Entry 4MQR (X-ray diffraction, 2.10 A resolution); this record covers chains A and B.

[Chain A (and B)]
Protein: Adenosylmethionine-8-amino-7-oxononanoate aminotransferase
Organism: Mycobacterium tuberculosis
Notes: EC 2.6.1.62; chain B of this document is another copy of the same molecule, construct and numbering; everything in this record applies to it too
UniProt: P0A4X6 (BIOA_MYCTU); numbering as in UniProt (aligned over 1-437)
Amino-acid sequence (457 residues; row label = number of the first residue in the row; numbers below 1 keep their minus sign (Met-19 is residue -19)):
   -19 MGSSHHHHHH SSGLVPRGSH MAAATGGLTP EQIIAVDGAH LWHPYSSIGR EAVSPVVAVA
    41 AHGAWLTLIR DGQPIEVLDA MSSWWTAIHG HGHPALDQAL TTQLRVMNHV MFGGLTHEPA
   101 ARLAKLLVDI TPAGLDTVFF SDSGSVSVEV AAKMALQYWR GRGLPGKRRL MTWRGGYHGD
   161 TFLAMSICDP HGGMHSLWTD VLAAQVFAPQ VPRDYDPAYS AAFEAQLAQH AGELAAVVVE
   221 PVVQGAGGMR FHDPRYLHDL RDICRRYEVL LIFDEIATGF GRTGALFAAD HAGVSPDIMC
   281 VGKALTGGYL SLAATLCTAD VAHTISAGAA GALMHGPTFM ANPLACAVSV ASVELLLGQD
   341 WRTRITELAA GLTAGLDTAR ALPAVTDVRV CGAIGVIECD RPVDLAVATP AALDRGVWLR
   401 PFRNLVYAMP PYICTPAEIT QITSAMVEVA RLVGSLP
Disordered / not traced: -19 to 7, 436-437 (chain B: -19 to 6, 436-437)
Construct notes: initiating methionine (-19); expression tag (-18 to 0)
Small-molecule neighbours:
  - 2B9 ([(4Z)-5-hydroxy-6-methyl-4-{[(E)-(pyridin-4-ylcarbonyl)diazenyl]methylidene}-1,4-dihydropyridin-3-yl]methyl dihydrogen phosphate), molecule 1: Tyr25, Trp64, Trp65, Ser123, Gly124, Ser125, Val128, Tyr157, His158, Gly159, Glu220, Ala226, Asp254, Ile256, Ala257, Lys283
  - 2B9, molecule 2: Gly316, Pro317, Thr318

[Chain A / chain B interface]
Residue-residue contacts - 249 pairs, chain A then chain B:
  Leu8(A) - Glu98(B)  hydrogen bond (backbone-side chain)
  Leu8(A) - Arg102(B)
  Ile13(A) - Thr96(B)
  Ile13(A) - His97(B)
  Ile13(A) - Glu98(B)
  Val16(A) - Ala101(B)
  Asp17(A) - Thr96(B)  hydrogen bond
  Ala19(A) - Asp116(B)
  His20(A) - Asp116(B)  hydrogen bond (side chain-backbone)
  His20(A) - Thr117(B)
  His20(A) - Val118(B)  hydrogen bond (backbone-backbone)
  Leu21(A) - Thr96(B)
  Leu21(A) - Ala100(B)
  Leu21(A) - Ala101(B)
  Leu21(A) - Ala104(B)  hydrophobic
  Leu21(A) - Val118(B)
  Leu21(A) - Phe120(B)  hydrophobic
  Trp22(A) - Phe92(B)
  Trp22(A) - Thr117(B)  hydrogen bond
  Trp22(A) - Val118(B)  hydrogen bond (backbone-backbone)
  Trp22(A) - Phe119(B)  hydrophobic
  Trp22(A) - Met134(B)
  Trp22(A) - Cys297(B)
  Trp22(A) - Ala302(B)  hydrophobic
  Trp22(A) - Ile305(B)  hydrophobic
  Trp22(A) - Ser306(B)
  Trp22(A) - Leu313(B)  hydrophobic
  Trp22(A) - Met320(B)
  His23(A) - Phe92(B)  hydrogen bond (side chain-backbone)
  His23(A) - Leu95(B)
  His23(A) - Met320(B)
  Pro24(A) - Phe92(B)
  Pro24(A) - His315(B)
  Pro24(A) - Gly316(B)
  Pro24(A) - Met320(B)
  Tyr25(A) - Ala312(B)
  Tyr25(A) - Leu313(B)
  Tyr25(A) - Met314(B)
  Tyr25(A) - His315(B)  hydrogen bond (backbone-backbone)
  Tyr25(A) - Gly316(B)  hydrogen bond (side chain-backbone)
  Ser26(A) - Ala312(B)
  Ser26(A) - Leu313(B)  hydrogen bond (backbone-backbone)
  Ser27(A) - Ser306(B)
  Ser27(A) - Gly311(B)
  Ile28(A) - Ser306(B)  hydrogen bond (backbone-side chain)
  Arg30(A) - Ser306(B)
  Arg30(A) - Ala307(B)
  Pro35(A) - Gly94(B)
  Pro35(A) - Leu95(B)
  Pro35(A) - Thr96(B)
  Val36(A) - Gly94(B)  hydrogen bond (backbone-backbone)
  Val36(A) - Leu95(B)
  Val36(A) - Thr96(B)  hydrogen bond (backbone-backbone)
  Val37(A) - Thr96(B)
  Ala38(A) - Met87(B)
  Ala38(A) - Val90(B)  hydrophobic
  Ala38(A) - Thr96(B)  hydrogen bond (backbone-backbone)
  Ala38(A) - His97(B)
  Val39(A) - Val86(B)
  Ala40(A) - Val86(B)
  Ala40(A) - Met87(B)
  Ala41(A) - Val86(B)  hydrogen bond (backbone-backbone)
  Ala41(A) - Met87(B)  hydrophobic
  His42(A) - Arg85(B)
  His42(A) - Val86(B)
  Leu46(A) - Val90(B)  hydrophobic
  Leu48(A) - Leu95(B)  hydrophobic
  Ser63(A) - Val90(B)
  Ser63(A) - Met91(B)
  Trp64(A) - Met91(B)  hydrophobic
  Trp64(A) - Phe92(B)
  Trp64(A) - Gly93(B)
  Trp64(A) - Thr318(B)
  Thr66(A) - Thr318(B)
  Thr66(A) - Phe319(B)
  His71(A) - Asn88(B)  hydrogen bond
  His71(A) - His89(B)  hydrogen bond (side chain-backbone)
  Gly72(A) - Asn88(B)
  Asp77(A) - Leu84(B)
  Thr81(A) - Thr81(B)
  Thr81(A) - Leu84(B)
  Leu84(A) - Asp77(B)
  Leu84(A) - Leu80(B)  hydrophobic
  Leu84(A) - Thr81(B)
  Leu84(A) - Tyr289(B)  hydrophobic
  Arg85(A) - His42(B)  hydrogen bond (backbone-side chain)
  Val86(A) - Val39(B)
  Val86(A) - Ala40(B)
  Val86(A) - Ala41(B)  hydrogen bond (backbone-backbone)
  Val86(A) - His42(B)  hydrogen bond (backbone-side chain)
  Met87(A) - Ala38(B)
  Met87(A) - Ala40(B)
  Met87(A) - Ala41(B)
  Asn88(A) - His71(B)  hydrogen bond
  Asn88(A) - Gly72(B)
  Asn88(A) - Tyr289(B)
  His89(A) - His71(B)  hydrogen bond (backbone-side chain)
  His89(A) - Gly288(B)
  Val90(A) - Ala38(B)  hydrophobic
  Val90(A) - Leu46(B)  hydrophobic
  Val90(A) - Ser63(B)
  Met91(A) - Met61(B)  hydrophobic
  Met91(A) - Ser63(B)
  Met91(A) - Trp64(B)  hydrophobic
  Met91(A) - Trp398(B)  hydrogen bond
  Phe92(A) - Trp22(B)
  Phe92(A) - His23(B)  hydrogen bond (backbone-side chain)
  Phe92(A) - Pro24(B)
  Gly93(A) - Pro24(B)
  Gly93(A) - Trp64(B)
  Gly93(A) - Trp398(B)
  Gly93(A) - Arg400(B)  hydrogen bond (backbone-side chain)
  Gly94(A) - Pro35(B)
  Gly94(A) - Val36(B)  hydrogen bond (backbone-backbone)
  Gly94(A) - Trp398(B)
  Gly94(A) - Arg400(B)
  Leu95(A) - His23(B)
  Leu95(A) - Pro35(B)
  Leu95(A) - Val36(B)
  Leu95(A) - Leu48(B)  hydrophobic
  Leu95(A) - Trp398(B)  hydrophobic
  Thr96(A) - Ile13(B)
  Thr96(A) - Asp17(B)  hydrogen bond
  Thr96(A) - Leu21(B)
  Thr96(A) - His23(B)
  Thr96(A) - Pro35(B)
  Thr96(A) - Val36(B)  hydrogen bond (backbone-backbone)
  Thr96(A) - Val37(B)
  Thr96(A) - Ala38(B)  hydrogen bond (backbone-backbone)
  His97(A) - Ala38(B)
  Glu98(A) - Gly7(B)
  Glu98(A) - Leu8(B)  hydrogen bond (side chain-backbone)
  Glu98(A) - Ile13(B)
  Ala100(A) - Leu21(B)
  Ala101(A) - Ile13(B)  hydrophobic
  Ala101(A) - Val16(B)
  Ala101(A) - Leu21(B)
  Arg102(A) - Gly7(B)
  Arg102(A) - Leu8(B)
  Ala104(A) - Leu21(B)  hydrophobic
  Lys105(A) - Leu8(B)
  Lys105(A) - Val16(B)
  Val108(A) - His20(B)
  Asp116(A) - Ala19(B)
  Asp116(A) - His20(B)  hydrogen bond (backbone-side chain)
  Thr117(A) - His20(B)
  Thr117(A) - Trp22(B)  hydrogen bond
  Thr117(A) - Ile28(B)
  Val118(A) - His20(B)  hydrogen bond (backbone-backbone)
  Val118(A) - Leu21(B)
  Val118(A) - Trp22(B)  hydrogen bond (backbone-backbone)
  Phe119(A) - Trp22(B)  hydrophobic
  Phe120(A) - Leu21(B)  hydrophobic
  Asp122(A) - Asp122(B)
  Asp122(A) - Ser123(B)
  Asp122(A) - Ser291(B)  hydrogen bond
  Ser123(A) - Asp122(B)
  Val126(A) - Val126(B)  hydrophobic
  Glu129(A) - Thr161(B)
  Glu129(A) - Phe162(B)  hydrogen bond (side chain-backbone)
  Lys133(A) - Asp160(B)  hydrogen bond (side chain-backbone)
  Lys133(A) - Phe162(B)
  Lys133(A) - Met165(B)  hydrogen bond
  Lys133(A) - Trp178(B)
  Met134(A) - Trp22(B)
  Leu136(A) - Trp178(B)  hydrophobic
  Gln137(A) - Trp178(B)
  Arg140(A) - Leu177(B)  hydrogen bond (side chain-backbone)
  Arg140(A) - Trp178(B)
  Arg140(A) - Thr179(B)
  Arg148(A) - Thr179(B)
  Arg148(A) - Val181(B)
  Asp160(A) - Lys133(B)  hydrogen bond (backbone-side chain)
  Asp160(A) - His315(B)
  Asp160(A) - Gly316(B)  hydrogen bond (side chain-backbone)
  Thr161(A) - Glu129(B)
  Thr161(A) - His315(B)
  Phe162(A) - Glu129(B)  hydrogen bond (backbone-side chain)
  Phe162(A) - Leu163(B)  hydrophobic
  Leu163(A) - Phe162(B)  hydrophobic
  Met165(A) - Lys133(B)  hydrogen bond
  Leu177(A) - Arg140(B)  hydrogen bond (backbone-side chain)
  Trp178(A) - Lys133(B)
  Trp178(A) - Leu136(B)  hydrophobic
  Trp178(A) - Gln137(B)
  Trp178(A) - Arg140(B)
  Asp180(A) - Arg140(B)  salt bridge
  Asp180(A) - Arg148(B)  salt bridge
  Val181(A) - Leu136(B)  hydrophobic
  Lys283(A) - Thr318(B)  hydrogen bond
  Lys283(A) - Phe319(B)
  Thr286(A) - Phe319(B)
  Gly288(A) - His89(B)
  Gly288(A) - Phe319(B)
  Tyr289(A) - Leu84(B)  hydrophobic
  Tyr289(A) - Asn88(B)
  Tyr289(A) - Asn322(B)  hydrogen bond (backbone-side chain)
  Tyr289(A) - Leu324(B)
  Leu290(A) - Leu290(B)  hydrophobic
  Leu290(A) - Phe319(B)
  Leu290(A) - Asn322(B)
  Leu290(A) - Leu324(B)  hydrophobic
  Ser291(A) - Asp122(B)  hydrogen bond
  Ser291(A) - Phe319(B)
  Ala302(A) - Trp22(B)  hydrophobic
  Ala302(A) - Ile28(B)  hydrophobic
  Ser306(A) - Ser27(B)
  Ser306(A) - Ile28(B)  hydrogen bond (side chain-backbone)
  Ser306(A) - Arg30(B)  hydrogen bond (backbone-side chain)
  Ala307(A) - Arg30(B)
  Ala310(A) - Leu177(B)  hydrophobic
  Gly311(A) - Ser27(B)
  Ala312(A) - Tyr25(B)
  Ala312(A) - Ser26(B)
  Leu313(A) - Trp22(B)  hydrophobic
  Leu313(A) - Tyr25(B)
  Leu313(A) - Ser26(B)  hydrogen bond (backbone-backbone)
  Met314(A) - Tyr25(B)
  His315(A) - Pro24(B)
  His315(A) - Tyr25(B)  hydrogen bond (backbone-backbone)
  His315(A) - Asp160(B)
  His315(A) - Thr161(B)
  Gly316(A) - Pro24(B)
  Gly316(A) - Tyr25(B)  hydrogen bond (backbone-side chain)
  Gly316(A) - Asp160(B)  hydrogen bond (backbone-side chain)
  Thr318(A) - Trp64(B)
  Thr318(A) - Thr66(B)
  Thr318(A) - Lys283(B)  hydrogen bond
  Phe319(A) - Thr66(B)
  Phe319(A) - Lys283(B)
  Phe319(A) - Thr286(B)
  Phe319(A) - Gly288(B)
  Phe319(A) - Leu290(B)
  Phe319(A) - Ser291(B)
  Met320(A) - Trp22(B)
  Met320(A) - His23(B)
  Met320(A) - Pro24(B)
  Asn322(A) - Tyr289(B)  hydrogen bond (side chain-backbone)
  Asn322(A) - Leu290(B)
  Leu324(A) - Leu80(B)  hydrophobic
  Leu324(A) - Tyr289(B)
  Leu324(A) - Leu290(B)  hydrophobic
  Trp398(A) - Met91(B)
  Trp398(A) - Gly93(B)
  Trp398(A) - Gly94(B)
  Trp398(A) - Leu95(B)  hydrophobic
  Arg400(A) - Met91(B)
  Arg400(A) - Gly93(B)  hydrogen bond (side chain-backbone)
  Arg400(A) - Gly94(B)
Other interface residues (no listed pair), chain A (108 interface residues in all): Ile14, Met61, Leu80, Gly173, Cys297, His303, Ile305, Pro317
Other interface residues (no listed pair), chain B (110 interface residues in all): Asp59, Lys105, Val108, Asp180, His303, Ala309, Ala310, Pro317

[Overview]
108 residues of chain A face 110 of chain B across their interface, with 56 hydrogen bonds and 2 salt bridges.
Polar pairs include Asp180(A)-Arg140(B), Asp180(A)-Arg148(B) and Leu8(A)-Glu98(B). Chain A binds compound 2B9.
Both chains are Adenosylmethionine-8-amino-7-oxononanoate aminotransferase (Mycobacterium tuberculosis). Entry
4MQR (Mycobaterium tuberculosis transaminase BioA complexed with
E)-5-hydroxy-4-(((Z)-isonicotinoyldiazenyl)methylene)-6-methyl-1,4-dihydropyridin-3-yl)methyl phosphate) was
determined by X-ray diffraction together with 4CXQ, 4CXR, 4MQP and 4MQQ from the same study.
